3JQX - chain A; structure by X-ray diffraction, 2.20 A resolution.

== Chain A ==
Name: ColH protein
Organism: Clostridium histolyticum
Notes: EC 3.4.24.3; fragment: collagen binding domain
UniProt: Q46085 (Q46085_CLOHI); residues 862-981 here correspond to UniProt positions 902-1021 (UniProt number = residue number + 40)
Amino-acid sequence (121 residues; numbered 861 to 981; the number before each row is that of its first residue):
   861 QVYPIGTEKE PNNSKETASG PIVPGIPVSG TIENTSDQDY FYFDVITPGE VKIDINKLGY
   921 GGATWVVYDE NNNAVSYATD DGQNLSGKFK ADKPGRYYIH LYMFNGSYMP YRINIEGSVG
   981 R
Not modelled in the structure: 861-862, 980-981
Construct notes: expression tag (861)
UniProt features mapped onto this chain:
  - region: Tyr-962 to Phe-964 (Collagen-binding)
  - binding site (Ca(2+)): Glu-868, Glu-870, Asn-872, Asn-873, Thr-891, Asp-897, Gln-898, Asp-899
  - site: Tyr-937 (Collagen binding)
Bound ions: Cd2+ site 1: Glu-868, Glu-870, Thr-891, Asp-897, Asp-899; Ca2+: Glu-870, Asn-872, Asn-873, Asp-897, Gln-898, Asp-899; Cd2+ site 2 near Glu-876 (its only coordinating residue here); Cd2+ site 3 near Glu-930 (its only coordinating residue here)

== Summary ==
Glu-868, Glu-870, Thr-891, Asp-897 and Asp-899 form the Cd2+ site 1. Glu-870, Asn-872, Asn-873, Asp-897,
Gln-898 and Asp-899 form the Ca2+ site. UniProt lists 8 Ca2+-binding residues.
Chain A is ColH protein (Clostridium histolyticum); the structure, Crystal structure of Clostridium
histolyticum colH collagenase collagen binding domain 3 at 2.2 Angstrom resolution in ..., was determined by
X-ray diffraction (same publication as 4HPK and 3JQW).
